PDB entry 9F6A | electron microscopy, 2.70 A resolution | chains B and C of the 3 polymer chains in the assembly

== Chain B ==
Protein: VP3
Organism: Enterovirus A71
UniProtKB: D4QGA3 (D4QGA3_9ENTO); residues 1-242 here correspond to UniProt positions 324-565 (UniProt number = residue number + 323)
Sequence (242 residues; row label = number of the first residue in the row):
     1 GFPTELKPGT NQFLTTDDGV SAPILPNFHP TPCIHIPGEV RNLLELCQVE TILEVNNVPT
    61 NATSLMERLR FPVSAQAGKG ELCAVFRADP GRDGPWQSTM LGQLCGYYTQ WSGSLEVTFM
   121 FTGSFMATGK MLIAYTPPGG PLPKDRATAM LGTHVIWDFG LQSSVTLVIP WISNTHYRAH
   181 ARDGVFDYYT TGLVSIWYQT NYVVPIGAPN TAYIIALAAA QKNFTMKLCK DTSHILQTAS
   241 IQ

== Chain C ==
Protein: VP1
Organism: Enterovirus A71
Notes: EC 3.4.22.29, 3.6.1.15, 3.4.22.28, 2.7.7.48
UniProtKB: A0A2L1GIK5 (A0A2L1GIK5_HE71); residues 1-297 here correspond to UniProt positions 566-862 (UniProt number = residue number + 565)
Sequence (297 residues; numbered 1 to 297; the number before each row is that of its first residue):
     1 GDRVADMIES SIGNSVSRAL TQALPAPTGQ NTQVSSHRLD TGEVPALQAA EIGASSNTSD
    61 ESMIETRCVL NSHSTAETTL DSFFSRAGLV GEIDLPLEGT TNPNGYANWD IDITGYAQMR
   121 RKVELFTYMR FDAEFTFVAC TPTGQVVPQL LQYMFVPPGA PKPESRESLA WQTATNPSVF
   181 VKLTDPPAQV SVPFMSPASA YQWFYDGYPT FGEHKQEKDL EYGACPNNMM GTFSVRTVGS
   241 SKSKYALVVR IYMRMKHVRA WIPRPMRNQN YLFKANPNYA GDSIKPTGTS RNAITTL
Not modelled in the structure: 1-2, 8-30, 35-57
Differences from the reference sequence: conflict A246 (Pro811 in A0A2L1GIK5)
Small-molecule neighbours: sphingosine (SPH): I111, D112, I113, T114, F131, F135, F137, F155, P177, V179, V190, V192, M195, Y201, Q202, W203, N228, M229, M230, F233, A275
From the paper describing this entry:
  - conformationally variable residues (order/disorder transition): R3 to M7, N31 to H37

== How chain B and chain C interact ==
Residue-residue contacts (163; chain B residue first):
  N11(B) - P186(C)
  F13(B) - A87(C)  hydrophobic
  F13(B) - T136(C)
  F13(B) - Q189(C)
  F13(B) - Y252(C)  hydrophobic
  T15(B) - R86(C)
  T15(B) - A87(C)  hydrogen bond (backbone-backbone)
  T15(B) - R254(C)
  T16(B) - R86(C)
  D17(B) - E134(C)
  D17(B) - R254(C)  hydrogen bond (backbone-side chain)
  D18(B) - R254(C)  salt bridge
  G19(B) - E134(C)
  G19(B) - R254(C)  hydrogen bond (backbone-side chain)
  S21(B) - E134(C)  hydrogen bond
  S21(B) - Q189(C)
  S21(B) - V190(C)
  S21(B) - S191(C)  hydrogen bond (backbone-side chain)
  A22(B) - V190(C)
  A22(B) - S191(C)  hydrogen bond (backbone-backbone)
  P23(B) - S191(C)
  I24(B) - P177(C)
  I24(B) - V190(C)  hydrophobic
  I24(B) - S191(C)  hydrogen bond (backbone-backbone)
  I24(B) - V192(C)  hydrophobic
  I24(B) - P193(C)
  L25(B) - P177(C)  hydrophobic
  L25(B) - P193(C)  hydrophobic
  L25(B) - M195(C)  hydrophobic
  F28(B) - P193(C)  hydrophobic
  F28(B) - F194(C)
  F28(B) - M195(C)  hydrophobic
  P30(B) - R130(C)
  P30(B) - F194(C)
  T31(B) - R130(C)  hydrogen bond (backbone-side chain)
  T31(B) - S196(C)  hydrogen bond (side chain-backbone)
  T31(B) - P197(C)  hydrogen bond (side chain-backbone)
  T31(B) - A198(C)
  P32(B) - R130(C)
  P32(B) - S199(C)  hydrogen bond (backbone-side chain)
  C33(B) - R130(C)
  C33(B) - S199(C)
  C33(B) - R259(C)
  C33(B) - W261(C)  hydrophobic
  I34(B) - S199(C)  hydrogen bond (backbone-side chain)
  I36(B) - Y128(C)  hydrophobic
  I36(B) - W261(C)  hydrogen bond (backbone-side chain)
  P37(B) - I262(C)
  G38(B) - W261(C)
  E39(B) - R259(C)  salt bridge
  E39(B) - A260(C)
  E39(B) - W261(C)
  V40(B) - L80(C)
  V40(B) - F126(C)  hydrophobic
  V40(B) - A260(C)  hydrogen bond (backbone-backbone)
  V40(B) - W261(C)  hydrogen bond (backbone-backbone)
  V40(B) - P263(C)
  N42(B) - T75(C)  hydrogen bond (side chain-backbone)
  N42(B) - T78(C)  hydrogen bond
  N42(B) - T79(C)
  L43(B) - T78(C)  hydrogen bond (backbone-backbone)
  L43(B) - F83(C)  hydrophobic
  L44(B) - T75(C)
  L44(B) - T78(C)
  L46(B) - L125(C)  hydrophobic
  L46(B) - P263(C)  hydrophobic
  E54(B) - T287(C)
  V55(B) - R291(C)  hydrogen bond (backbone-side chain)
  V55(B) - I294(C)
  N56(B) - I294(C)
  N57(B) - T289(C)
  N57(B) - S290(C)  hydrogen bond (backbone-side chain)
  N57(B) - R291(C)  hydrogen bond (backbone-backbone)
  V58(B) - S290(C)
  V58(B) - R291(C)
  V58(B) - A293(C)
  V58(B) - I294(C)
  P59(B) - S290(C)
  T60(B) - S290(C)
  L65(B) - I284(C)  hydrophobic
  L65(B) - P286(C)  hydrophobic
  R68(B) - P286(C)
  R68(B) - T289(C)  hydrogen bond (side chain-backbone)
  R68(B) - S290(C)  hydrogen bond
  F71(B) - I294(C)  hydrophobic
  L82(B) - T295(C)
  C83(B) - I294(C)
  A84(B) - I294(C)  hydrophobic
  V85(B) - R291(C)  hydrogen bond (backbone-side chain)
  V85(B) - I294(C)  hydrogen bond (backbone-backbone)
  V85(B) - T295(C)
  V85(B) - T296(C)
  V85(B) - L297(C)  hydrophobic
  R87(B) - L297(C)
  D93(B) - T289(C)  hydrogen bond (backbone-side chain)
  G94(B) - T289(C)
  Q97(B) - T287(C)
  Q97(B) - G288(C)
  Q97(B) - T289(C)  hydrogen bond (side chain-backbone)
  S98(B) - T287(C)
  M100(B) - L125(C)  hydrophobic
  M100(B) - R264(C)
  Q103(B) - R121(C)  hydrogen bond
  L104(B) - L125(C)  hydrophobic
  L104(B) - M266(C)  hydrophobic
  Y107(B) - F83(C)  hydrophobic
  Y107(B) - Q118(C)
  Y107(B) - R121(C)
  Y107(B) - K122(C)
  Y107(B) - M266(C)  hydrophobic
  Y108(B) - E77(C)  hydrogen bond (side chain-backbone)
  Y108(B) - T78(C)
  Y108(B) - F83(C)
  S112(B) - H73(C)
  S114(B) - D60(C)  hydrogen bond
  E116(B) - T58(C)  hydrogen bond (side chain-backbone)
  L142(B) - T295(C)
  L142(B) - L297(C)  hydrophobic
  T153(B) - I64(C)
  T166(B) - T58(C)
  T166(B) - M63(C)
  V168(B) - T58(C)
  V168(B) - D60(C)
  V168(B) - M63(C)  hydrophobic
  P170(B) - D60(C)
  P170(B) - I64(C)  hydrophobic
  H176(B) - H73(C)  hydrogen bond
  Y177(B) - H73(C)
  L193(B) - L297(C)  hydrophobic
  Q221(B) - T58(C)  hydrogen bond (side chain-backbone)
  Q221(B) - S59(C)  hydrogen bond (side chain-backbone)
  Q221(B) - D60(C)  hydrogen bond
  N223(B) - D60(C)
  N223(B) - N71(C)  hydrogen bond (backbone-side chain)
  T225(B) - H73(C)
  T225(B) - S74(C)
  M226(B) - T78(C)
  K227(B) - E77(C)
  L228(B) - E77(C)  hydrogen bond (backbone-side chain)
  C229(B) - E77(C)  hydrogen bond
  C229(B) - R86(C)  hydrogen bond
  D231(B) - Q118(C)  hydrogen bond
  T232(B) - R121(C)
  I235(B) - R121(C)
  I235(B) - R267(C)
  I235(B) - N268(C)
  I235(B) - Q269(C)
  L236(B) - N270(C)
  Q237(B) - A117(C)
  Q237(B) - N270(C)
  Q237(B) - Y271(C)  hydrogen bond (side chain-backbone)
  I241(B) - T114(C)
  I241(B) - G115(C)
  I241(B) - Y116(C)
  I241(B) - A117(C)
  I241(B) - R120(C)
  I241(B) - Y271(C)  hydrophobic
  I241(B) - L272(C)
  I241(B) - F273(C)
  I241(B) - K274(C)
  Q242(B) - L272(C)  hydrogen bond (backbone-backbone)
  Q242(B) - F273(C)
  Q242(B) - K274(C)  hydrogen bond (backbone-backbone)
Other interface residues (no listed pair), chain B (84 interface residues in all): V20, R41, A62, F86, P95, V155, H234, S240
Other interface residues (no listed pair), chain C (82 interface residues in all): T32, S82, S85, V138, F155, P187, A200, K256, P265, N292

== In short ==
The interface between chain B and chain C involves 84 residues on one side and 82 on the other, with 43
hydrogen bonds and 2 salt bridges. Polar contacts include D18(B)-R254(C), E39(B)-R259(C) and D17(B)-R254(C).
Sphingosine is bound between chain B and chain C. The paper reports conformational variability at R3(C) and
N31(C).
Here chain B is VP3 and chain C is VP1, both from Enterovirus A71. Entry 9F6A (EVA71 E096A native particle)
was determined by electron microscopy (same publication as 9F5S).
